6ZKY - chains A and D of the 5 polymer chains in the assembly; structure by X-ray diffraction, 2.65 A resolution.

Chain A:
Molecule: HLA class I histocompatibility antigen, alpha chain E
From: Homo sapiens
UniProtKB: P13747 (HLAE_HUMAN); residues 1-276 here correspond to UniProt positions 22-297 (UniProt number = residue number + 21)
Amino-acid sequence (276 residues; numbered 1 to 276; the number before each row is that of its first residue):
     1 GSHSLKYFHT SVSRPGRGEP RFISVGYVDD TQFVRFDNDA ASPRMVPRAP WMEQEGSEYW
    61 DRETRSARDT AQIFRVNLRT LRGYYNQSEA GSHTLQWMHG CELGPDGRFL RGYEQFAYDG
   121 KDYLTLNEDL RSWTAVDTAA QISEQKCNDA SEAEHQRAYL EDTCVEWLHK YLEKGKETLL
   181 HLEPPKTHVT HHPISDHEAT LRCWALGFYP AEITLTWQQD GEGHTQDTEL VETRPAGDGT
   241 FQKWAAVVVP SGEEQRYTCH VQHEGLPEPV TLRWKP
Unresolved in the structure: 1, 223-224
Construct notes: engineered mutation C147 (Ser168 in P13747)
Swiss-Prot annotation at these positions:
  - region: K275, P276 (Connecting peptide)
  - binding site (a peptide antigen): Y7, E63, S66, N77, Y84, S143, K146, Q156, Y159, Y171
  - glycosylation: N86 (N-linked (GlcNAc...) asparagine)
Disulfide bonds: C101-C164, C203-C259
From the paper describing this entry:
  - mutagenesis - Y84C, Y84C/A139C, F116C: increased stability
  - mutagenesis - Y84C: abolished binding to T-cell receptor alpha chain (chain D)
  - mutagenesis - F116C: unchanged binding to HLA-E-inhA and HLA-E-UL40 TCRs
  - mutagenesis - F116C: unchanged binding to HLA-E-Gag6V TCRs

Chain D:
Molecule: T-cell receptor alpha chain
From: Homo sapiens
Amino-acid sequence (199 residues; numbered 0 to 214; 16 numbers in that range are skipped by the numbering (no residue carries them; nothing is unmodelled there); the number before each row is that of its first residue; numbering starts at 0):
     0 MAQEVTQIPA ALSVPEGENL VLNCSFTDSA
    36 IYNLQWFRQD PGKGLTSLLL IQSS
    63 QREQTS
    74 GRLNASLDKS SGRSTLYIAA SQPGDSATYL CAVTNQA
   113 GTALIFGKGT TLSVSSNIQN PDPAVYQLRD SKSSDKSVCL FTDFDSQTNV SQSKDSDVYI
   173 TDKCVLDMRS MDFKSNSAVA WSNKSDFACA NAFNNSIIPE DT
Unresolved in the structure: 0-1, 207-214
Disulfide bonds: C23-C104, C151-C201

Interface between chain A and chain D:
Contacting residue pairs (10; chain A residue first):
  D69(A) - A110(D)
  D149(A) - Q57(D)  hydrogen bond (backbone-side chain)
  A150(A) - Y37(D)
  S151(A) - S58(D)
  E152(A) - Y37(D)  hydrogen bond
  E154(A) - S58(D)
  E154(A) - K82(D)  salt bridge
  H155(A) - A29(D)
  H155(A) - I36(D)  hydrogen bond (side chain-backbone)
  H155(A) - Y37(D)
Interface residues without a listed pair, chain D (8 interface residues in all): S59

Overview:
The interface between chain A and chain D involves 7 residues on one side and 8 on the other, with 3 hydrogen
bonds and 1 salt bridge. Polar contacts include E154(A)-K82(D), D149(A)-Q57(D) and E152(A)-Y37(D). From the
paper: Y84C, Y84C/A139C and F116C of chain A increase stability; Y84C of chain A abolishes binding to T-cell
receptor alpha chain (chain D).
Here chain A is HLA class I histocompatibility antigen, alpha chain E and chain D is T-cell receptor alpha
chain, both from Homo sapiens. Entry 6ZKY (Crystal structure of InhA:01 TCR in complex with HLA-E (S147C)
bound to InhA (53-61 H3C)) was determined by X-ray diffraction together with 6ZKW, 6ZKX, 6ZKZ, 7NDQ, 7NDT and
7NDU from the same study.
